7WPC - chains A and B of the 3 polymer chains in the assembly; structure by electron microscopy, 2.57 A resolution.

== Chain A (and B) ==
Name: Spike glycoprotein
Source organism: Severe acute respiratory syndrome coronavirus 2
Notes: chain B of this document is another copy of the same molecule, construct and numbering; everything in this record applies to it too
Reference sequence: P0DTC2 (SPIKE_SARS2); aligned to UniProt positions 1-1205 over residues 1-1205 (the alignment contains insertions or deletions, so no single offset holds)
Chain sequence (1205 residues; numbered 1 to 1205; the number before each row is that of its first residue):
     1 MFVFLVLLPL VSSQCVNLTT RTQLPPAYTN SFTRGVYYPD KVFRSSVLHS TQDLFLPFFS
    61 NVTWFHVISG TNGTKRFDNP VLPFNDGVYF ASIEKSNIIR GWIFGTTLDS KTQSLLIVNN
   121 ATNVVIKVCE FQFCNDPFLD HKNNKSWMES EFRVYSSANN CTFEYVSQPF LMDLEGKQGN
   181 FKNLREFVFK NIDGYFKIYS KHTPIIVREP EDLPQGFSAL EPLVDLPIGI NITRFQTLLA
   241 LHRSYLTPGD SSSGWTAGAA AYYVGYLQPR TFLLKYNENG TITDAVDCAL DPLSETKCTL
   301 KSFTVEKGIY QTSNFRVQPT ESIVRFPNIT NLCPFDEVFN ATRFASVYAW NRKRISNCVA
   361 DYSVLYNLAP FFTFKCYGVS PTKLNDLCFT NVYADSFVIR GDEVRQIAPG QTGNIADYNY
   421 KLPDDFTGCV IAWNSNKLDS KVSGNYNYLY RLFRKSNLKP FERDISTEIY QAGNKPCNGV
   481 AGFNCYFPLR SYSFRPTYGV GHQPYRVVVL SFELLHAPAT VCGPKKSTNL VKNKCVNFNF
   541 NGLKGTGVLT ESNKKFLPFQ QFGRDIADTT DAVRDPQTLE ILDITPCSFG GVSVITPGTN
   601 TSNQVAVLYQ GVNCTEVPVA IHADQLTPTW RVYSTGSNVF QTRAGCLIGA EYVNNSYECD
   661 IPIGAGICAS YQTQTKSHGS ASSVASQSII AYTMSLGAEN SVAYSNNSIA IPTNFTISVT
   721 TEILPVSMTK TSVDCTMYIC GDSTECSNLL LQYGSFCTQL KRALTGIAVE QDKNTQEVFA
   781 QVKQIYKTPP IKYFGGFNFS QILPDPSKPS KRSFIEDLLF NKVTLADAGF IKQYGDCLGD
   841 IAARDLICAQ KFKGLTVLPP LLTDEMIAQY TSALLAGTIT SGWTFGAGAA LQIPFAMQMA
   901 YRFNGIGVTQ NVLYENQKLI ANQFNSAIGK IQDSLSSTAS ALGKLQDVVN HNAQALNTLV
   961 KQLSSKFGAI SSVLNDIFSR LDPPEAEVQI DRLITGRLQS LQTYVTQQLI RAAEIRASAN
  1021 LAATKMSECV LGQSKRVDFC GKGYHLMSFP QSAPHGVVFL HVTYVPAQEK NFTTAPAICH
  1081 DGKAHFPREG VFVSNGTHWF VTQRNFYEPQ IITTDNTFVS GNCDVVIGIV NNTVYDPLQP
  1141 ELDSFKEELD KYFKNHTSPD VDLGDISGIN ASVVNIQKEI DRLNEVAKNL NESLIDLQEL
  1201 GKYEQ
Unresolved in the structure: 1-328, 526-1205 (chain B: 1-327, 370-371, 500, 516-522, 526-1205)
Differences from the reference sequence: variant Val67 (Ala in P0DTC2), Ile93 (Thr95 in P0DTC2), Asp140 (Gly142 in P0DTC2), Ile206 (Leu212 in P0DTC2), Asp336 (Gly339 in P0DTC2), Leu368 (Ser371 in P0DTC2), Pro370 (Ser373 in P0DTC2), Phe372 (Ser375 in P0DTC2), Asn414 (Lys417 in P0DTC2), Lys437 (Asn440 in P0DTC2), Ser443 (Gly446 in P0DTC2), Asn474 (Ser477 in P0DTC2), Lys475 (Thr478 in P0DTC2), Ala481 (Glu484 in P0DTC2), Arg490 (Gln493 in P0DTC2), Ser493 (Gly496 in P0DTC2), Arg495 (Gln498 in P0DTC2), Tyr498 (Asn501 in P0DTC2), His502 (Tyr505 in P0DTC2), Lys544 (Thr547 in P0DTC2), Gly611 (Asp614 in P0DTC2), Tyr652 (His655 in P0DTC2), Lys676 (Asn679 in P0DTC2), His678 (Pro681 in P0DTC2), Lys761 (Asn764 in P0DTC2), Tyr793 (Asp796 in P0DTC2), Lys853 (Asn856 in P0DTC2), His951 (Gln954 in P0DTC2), Lys966 (Asn969 in P0DTC2), Phe978 (Leu981 in P0DTC2); insertion (209-211); engineered mutation Gly679 (Arg682 in P0DTC2), Ser680 (Arg683 in P0DTC2), Ser682 (Arg685 in P0DTC2), Pro983 (Lys986 in P0DTC2), Pro984 (Val987 in P0DTC2)
Swiss-Prot annotation at these positions:
  - glycosylation (N-linked (GlcNAc...) asparagine): Asn17 (complex), Asn61 (hybrid), Asn331 (complex), Asn603 (hybrid)
Disulfides: Cys333-Cys358, Cys376-Cys429, Cys388-Cys522, Cys477-Cys485
Glycans and other covalent adducts: N-acetylglucosamine (NAG) linked to Asn340
From the paper describing this entry:
  - self-association interface (contacts with another copy of this molecule): Phe374
  - conformationally variable residues (loop rearrangement): Leu368 to Phe374

== Chain A / chain B interface ==
Pairs across the interface - 10 pairs, chain A then chain B:
  Tyr366(A) - Phe483(B)  hydrophobic
  Phe372(A) - Gly482(B)
  Phe372(A) - Phe483(B)
  Phe374(A) - Phe483(B)  hydrophobic
  Phe374(A) - Tyr486(B)
  Ser380(A) - Leu452(B)
  Pro381(A) - Phe453(B)
  Thr382(A) - Phe453(B)
  Thr382(A) - Tyr470(B)
  Lys383(A) - Tyr418(B)  hydrogen bond
Also at the interface, not in a pair above, chain A (10 interface residues in all): Tyr362, Leu365, Phe371
Also at the interface, not in a pair above, chain B (8 interface residues in all): Ala472

== Summary ==
10 residues of chain A face 8 of chain B across their interface; the contacts include 1 hydrogen bond. Its one
hydrogen-bonded contact is Lys383(A)-Tyr418(B). Covalently linked N-acetylglucosamine: at Asn340(A). From the
paper: conformational variability at Leu368(A); a self-association interface involving Phe374(A).
Chain A and chain B are both Spike glycoprotein (Severe acute respiratory syndrome coronavirus 2); the
structure, The second RBD of SARS-CoV-2 Omicron Variant in complexed with RBD-ACE2, was determined by electron
microscopy (same publication as 7WPA, 7WPB, 7WPD, 7WPE, 7WPF and 7WRV).
